2P6A - chains A and D of the 5 polymer chains in the assembly; structure by X-ray diffraction, 3.40 A resolution.

# Chain A
Molecule: Inhibin beta A chain
Source organism: Homo sapiens
Reference sequence: P08476 (INHBA_HUMAN); residues 1-116 here correspond to UniProt positions 311-426 (UniProt number = residue number + 310)
Chain sequence (116 residues; each row starts with the number of its first residue):
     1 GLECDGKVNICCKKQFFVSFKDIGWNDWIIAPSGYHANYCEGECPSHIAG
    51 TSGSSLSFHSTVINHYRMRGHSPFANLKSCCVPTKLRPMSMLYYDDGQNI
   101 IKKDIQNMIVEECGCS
Disulfides: C11-C81, C40-C113, C44-C115

# Chain D
Molecule: Follistatin
Source organism: Homo sapiens
Reference sequence: P19883 (FST_HUMAN); residues 1-315 here correspond to UniProt positions 30-344 (UniProt number = residue number + 29)
Chain sequence (315 residues; numbered 1 to 315; the number before each row is that of its first residue):
     1 GNCWLRQAKNGRCQVLYKTELSKEECCSTGRLSTSWTEEDVNDNTLFKWM
    51 IFNGGAPNCIPCKETCENVDCGPGKKCRMNKKNKPRCVCAPDCSNITWKG
   101 PVCGLDGKTYRNECALLKARCKEQPELEVQYQGRCKKTCRDVFCPGSSTC
   151 VVDQTNNAYCVTCNRICPEPASSEQYLCGNDGVTYSSACHLRKATCLLGR
   201 SIGLAYEGKCIKAKSCEDIQCTGGKKCLWDFKVGRGRCSLCDELCPDSKS
   251 DEPVCASDNATYASECAMKEAACSSGVLLEVKHSGSCNSISEDTEEEEED
   301 EDQDYSFPISSILEW
Not modelled in the structure: 74-75, 96-98, 248-249, 300-315
Disulfides: C3-C26, C13-C59, C27-C62, C66-C77, C71-C87, C103-C135, C139-C150, C144-C160, C163-C196, C167-C189, C178-C210, C216-C227, C221-C238, C255-C287
UniProt features mapped onto this chain:
  - glycosylation (N-linked (GlcNAc...) asparagine): N95, N259

# Chain A / chain D interface
Contacting residue pairs - 37 pairs, chain A then chain D:
  F17(A) with E126(D)
  D27(A) with R192(D), hydrogen bond (backbone-side chain)
  I30(A) with V161(D), hydrophobic
  A31(A) with V161(D), hydrophobic
  G34(A) with E126(D)
  Y35(A) with E126(D)
  H36(A) with P125(D); E126(D), salt bridge
  G50(A) with F47(D); M50(D)
  T51(A) with L16(D)
  G53(A) with R6(D); V15(D)
  T61(A) with F47(D)
  Y94(A) with R192(D), hydrogen bond (side chain-backbone); T195(D); C196(D)
  D96(A) with L204(D)
  G97(A) with G203(D); L204(D), hydrogen bond (backbone-backbone); E299(D)
  Q98(A) with R192(D); I202(D)
  N99(A) with S201(D); G203(D); E299(D)
  I100(A) with V151(D), hydrophobic; V152(D); D153(D); Q154(D), hydrogen bond (backbone-backbone); R200(D); S201(D), hydrogen bond (backbone-side chain)
  I101(A) with Q154(D)
  K102(A) with D106(D), hydrogen bond (side chain-backbone); D153(D); Q154(D), hydrogen bond (backbone-side chain); Y159(D)
Interface residues without a listed pair, chain A (26 interface residues in all): D5, W28, F58, R87, S90, L92, D95
Interface residues without a listed pair, chain D (26 interface residues in all): W4, R31, E123

# Summary
The chain A/chain D interface involves 26 residues from each chain, with 7 hydrogen bonds and 1 salt bridge.
Polar pairs include H36(A)-E126(D), D27(A)-R192(D) and Y94(A)-R192(D).
Chain A is Inhibin beta A chain and chain D is Follistatin, both from Homo sapiens; the structure, The
structure of the Activin:Follistatin 315 complex, was determined by X-ray diffraction.
